PDB entry 7XR4 | electron microscopy, 3.40 A resolution | chains A and B of the 3 polymer chains in the assembly

== Chain A (and B) ==
Molecule: Excitatory amino acid transporter 2
Organism: Homo sapiens
Notes: chain B of this document is another copy of the same molecule, construct and numbering; everything in this record applies to it too
UniProt: P43004 (EAA2_HUMAN); residue numbers follow UniProt; this construct covers 1-574
Amino-acid sequence (574 residues; numbered 1 to 574; the number before each row is that of its first residue):
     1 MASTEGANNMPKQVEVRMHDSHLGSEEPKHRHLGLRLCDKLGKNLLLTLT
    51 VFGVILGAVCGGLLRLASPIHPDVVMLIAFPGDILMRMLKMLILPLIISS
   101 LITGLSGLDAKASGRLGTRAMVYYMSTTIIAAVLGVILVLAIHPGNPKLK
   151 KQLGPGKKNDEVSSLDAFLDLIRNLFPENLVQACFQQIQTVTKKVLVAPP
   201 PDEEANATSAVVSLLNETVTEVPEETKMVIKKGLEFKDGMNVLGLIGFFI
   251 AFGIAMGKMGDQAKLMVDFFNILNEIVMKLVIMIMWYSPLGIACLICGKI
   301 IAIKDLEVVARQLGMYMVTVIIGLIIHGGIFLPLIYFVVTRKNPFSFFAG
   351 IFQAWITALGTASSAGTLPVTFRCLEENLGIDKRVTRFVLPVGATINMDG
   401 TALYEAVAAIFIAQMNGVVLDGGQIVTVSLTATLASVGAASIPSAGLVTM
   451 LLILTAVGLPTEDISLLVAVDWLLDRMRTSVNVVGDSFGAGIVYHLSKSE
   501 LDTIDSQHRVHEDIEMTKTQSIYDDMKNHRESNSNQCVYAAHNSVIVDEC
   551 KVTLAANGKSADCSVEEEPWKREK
Unresolved in the structure: 1-36, 149-161, 196-228, 508-574
Residues lining bound ligands:
  - glutamic acid (GLU): Ala362, Ser363, Ser364, Met398, Thr401, Ala439, Ala440, Ser441, Ile442, Ser444, Ala445, Gly446, Asp475, Arg478, Thr479, Asn482
  - 1,2-diacyl-sn-glycero-3-phosphocholine (PC1), molecule 1: Cys60, Leu64, Ile70, Val74, Ile78, Cys294, Cys297
  - 1,2-diacyl-sn-glycero-3-phosphocholine (PC1), molecule 2: Met88, Met91, Met283, Ile284, Trp286, Tyr287
  - 1,2-diacyl-sn-glycero-3-phosphocholine (PC1), molecule 3: Leu89, Ile93, Leu96, Ile97, Ser100, Leu101, Leu434, Val437, Gly438, Val448, Thr449, Leu451, Leu452
  - 1,2-diacyl-sn-glycero-3-phosphocholine (PC1), molecule 4: Leu101, Gly104, Leu105, Gly107, Leu108, Met125, Ile250, Thr395, Ile396, Leu434, Val437
  - 1,2-diacyl-sn-glycero-3-phosphocholine (PC1), molecule 5: Thr118, Val122, Met125, Ser126, Ile129
  - 1,2-diacyl-sn-glycero-3-phosphocholine (PC1), molecule 6: Leu175, Phe176, Gly247, Ile250, Ile254
  - 1,2-diacyl-sn-glycero-3-phosphocholine (PC1), molecule 7: Phe176, Phe248, Ala251
  - 1,2-diacyl-sn-glycero-3-phosphocholine (PC1), molecule 8: Leu324, Ile325, Gly328, Gly329, Phe345, Phe348, Trp355, Met477, Ser480, Val481
Curated features (UniProtKB/Swiss-Prot):
  - binding site (L-aspartate): Ala362 to Ser364, Thr401, Ile442 to Gly446, Asp475, Asn482
  - binding site (Na(+)): Gly393, Thr395, Asn397, Asn482, Asp486
  - modified residue: Ser3 (Phosphoserine), Ser21 (Phosphoserine), Ser25 (Phosphoserine), Ser506 (Phosphoserine), Ser521 (Phosphoserine), Ser532 (Phosphoserine), Ser534 (Phosphoserine), Tyr539 (Phosphotyrosine), Ser544 (Phosphoserine), Ser560 (Phosphoserine), Ser564 (Phosphoserine)
  - lipidation: Cys38 (S-palmitoyl cysteine)
  - glycosylation (N-linked (GlcNAc...) asparagine): Asn206, Asn216
From the paper describing this entry:
  - binding site for glutamic acid: Ser364, Thr401, Asp475, Arg478, Thr479, Asn482
  - mutagenesis - D475A, R478A: abolished binding to glutamic acid
  - contacts within the chain: Ser363-Ser441, Ala394-Ser441, Ser444-Asp475 (backbone contact)
  - mutagenesis - S441G (0.40 +/- 0.03 uM): increased binding to glutamic acid
  - mutagenesis - I464V, L467I, V468I: unchanged binding to glutamic acid

== Chain A / chain B interface ==
Contacting residue pairs (53; chain A residue first):
  Leu165(A) - Leu77(B)  hydrophobic
  Leu169(A) - Met76(B)  hydrophobic
  Leu169(A) - Leu77(B)  hydrophobic
  Leu169(A) - Phe80(B)  hydrophobic
  Ile172(A) - Phe80(B)  hydrophobic
  Ile172(A) - Ile84(B)  hydrophobic
  Arg173(A) - Met76(B)
  Arg173(A) - Phe80(B)
  Arg173(A) - Arg87(B)
  Phe176(A) - Ile84(B)  hydrophobic
  Phe176(A) - Arg87(B)  hydrogen bond (backbone-side chain)
  Phe176(A) - Met88(B)  hydrophobic
  Pro177(A) - Arg87(B)
  Pro177(A) - Met91(B)
  Glu178(A) - Arg87(B)  salt bridge
  Glu178(A) - Lys90(B)  salt bridge
  Glu178(A) - Met91(B)
  Asn179(A) - Leu94(B)
  Asn179(A) - Cys184(B)  hydrogen bond (side chain-backbone)
  Asn179(A) - Phe185(B)
  Asn179(A) - Met240(B)
  Leu180(A) - Met91(B)
  Val181(A) - Leu94(B)  hydrophobic
  Val181(A) - Val181(B)
  Val181(A) - Cys184(B)  hydrophobic
  Val181(A) - Phe185(B)  hydrophobic
  Gln182(A) - Phe185(B)
  Gln182(A) - Asp238(B)  hydrogen bond
  Phe185(A) - Phe185(B)  hydrophobic
  Ile188(A) - Arg87(B)
  Lys232(A) - Asp73(B)  salt bridge
  Lys232(A) - Met76(B)
  Leu234(A) - Arg87(B)
  Phe248(A) - Met91(B)  hydrophobic
  Phe248(A) - Leu92(B)  hydrophobic
  Phe248(A) - Leu280(B)  hydrophobic
  Ala251(A) - Leu280(B)
  Phe252(A) - Leu273(B)  hydrophobic
  Phe252(A) - Ile276(B)  hydrophobic
  Ala255(A) - Leu280(B)  hydrophobic
  Met256(A) - Ile276(B)  hydrophobic
  Lys258(A) - Met283(B)
  Met259(A) - Ile272(B)  hydrophobic
  Met259(A) - Glu275(B)
  Met259(A) - Ile276(B)  hydrophobic
  Ala263(A) - Ile272(B)  hydrophobic
  Leu265(A) - Leu265(B)  hydrophobic
  Leu265(A) - Phe269(B)  hydrophobic
  Leu265(A) - Ile272(B)  hydrophobic
  Met266(A) - Phe269(B)  hydrophobic
  Met266(A) - Ile272(B)  hydrophobic
  Met266(A) - Ile276(B)  hydrophobic
  Phe269(A) - Phe269(B)  hydrophobic
Other interface residues (no listed pair), chain A (27 interface residues in all): Phe236
Other interface residues (no listed pair), chain B (28 interface residues in all): Asp83, Asp268, Val277, Lys279

== Summary ==
27 residues of chain A face 28 of chain B across their interface, with 3 hydrogen bonds and 3 salt bridges.
Polar contacts include Glu178(A)-Arg87(B), Glu178(A)-Lys90(B) and Lys232(A)-Asp73(B). The paper reports a
binding site for glutamic acid at Ser364(A), Thr401(A) and Asp475(A) among others; D475A and R478A of chain A
abolish binding to glutamic acid; 6 substitutions were tested in all.
Both chains are Excitatory amino acid transporter 2 (Homo sapiens). Entry 7XR4 (Structure of human excitatory
amino acid transporter 2 (EAAT2) in complex with glutamate) was determined by electron microscopy, deposited
together with 7XR6.
